PDB entry 7LSA | X-ray diffraction, 1.76 A resolution | chain A

== Chain A ==
Protein: Pullulanase
Organism: Ruminococcus bromii
Notes: EC 3.2.1.41
UniProt: A0A2N0UU23 (A0A2N0UU23_9FIRM); numbering as in UniProt (aligned over 1-797)
Chain sequence (797 residues; each row starts with the number of its first residue):
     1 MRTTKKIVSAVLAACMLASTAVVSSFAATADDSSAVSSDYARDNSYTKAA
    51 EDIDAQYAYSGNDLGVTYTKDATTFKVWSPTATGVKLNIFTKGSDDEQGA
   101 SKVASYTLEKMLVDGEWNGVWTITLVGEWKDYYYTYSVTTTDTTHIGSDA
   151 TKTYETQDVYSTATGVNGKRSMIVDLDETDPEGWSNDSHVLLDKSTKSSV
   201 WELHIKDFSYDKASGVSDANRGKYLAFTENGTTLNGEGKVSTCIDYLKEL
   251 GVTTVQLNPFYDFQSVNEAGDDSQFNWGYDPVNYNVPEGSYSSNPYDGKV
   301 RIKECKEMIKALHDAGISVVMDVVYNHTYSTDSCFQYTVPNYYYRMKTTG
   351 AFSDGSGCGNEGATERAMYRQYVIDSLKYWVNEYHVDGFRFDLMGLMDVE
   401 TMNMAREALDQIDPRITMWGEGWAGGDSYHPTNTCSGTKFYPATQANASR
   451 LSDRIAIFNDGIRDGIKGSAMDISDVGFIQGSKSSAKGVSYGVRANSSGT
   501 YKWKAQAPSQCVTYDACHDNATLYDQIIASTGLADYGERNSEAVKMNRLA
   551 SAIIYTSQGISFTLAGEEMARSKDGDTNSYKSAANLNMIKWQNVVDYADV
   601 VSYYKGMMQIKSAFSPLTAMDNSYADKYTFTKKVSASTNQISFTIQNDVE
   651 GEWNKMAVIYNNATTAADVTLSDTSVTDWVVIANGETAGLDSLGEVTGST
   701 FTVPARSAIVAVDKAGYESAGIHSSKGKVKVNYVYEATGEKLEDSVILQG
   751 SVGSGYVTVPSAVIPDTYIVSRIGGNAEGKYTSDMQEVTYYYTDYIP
Disordered / not traced: 1-37
Bound ions: Ca2+: Asp262, Phe263, Glu268, Glu288

== Overview ==
The Ca2+ site is built by Asp262, Phe263, Glu268 and Glu288.
Chain A is Pullulanase (Ruminococcus bromii); the structure, Ruminococcus bromii Amy12 with maltoheptaose, was
determined by X-ray diffraction, deposited together with 7LSR, 7LST and 7LSU.
